7TIB - chains A and I of the 10 polymer chains in the assembly; structure by electron microscopy, 3.40 A resolution.

[Chain A]
Molecule: Replication factor C subunit 1
Organism: Saccharomyces cerevisiae
UniProt: P38630 (RFC1_YEAST); aligned to UniProt positions 1-860 over residues 2-861 (the alignment contains insertions or deletions, so no single offset holds)
Chain sequence (860 residues; each row starts with the number of its first residue):
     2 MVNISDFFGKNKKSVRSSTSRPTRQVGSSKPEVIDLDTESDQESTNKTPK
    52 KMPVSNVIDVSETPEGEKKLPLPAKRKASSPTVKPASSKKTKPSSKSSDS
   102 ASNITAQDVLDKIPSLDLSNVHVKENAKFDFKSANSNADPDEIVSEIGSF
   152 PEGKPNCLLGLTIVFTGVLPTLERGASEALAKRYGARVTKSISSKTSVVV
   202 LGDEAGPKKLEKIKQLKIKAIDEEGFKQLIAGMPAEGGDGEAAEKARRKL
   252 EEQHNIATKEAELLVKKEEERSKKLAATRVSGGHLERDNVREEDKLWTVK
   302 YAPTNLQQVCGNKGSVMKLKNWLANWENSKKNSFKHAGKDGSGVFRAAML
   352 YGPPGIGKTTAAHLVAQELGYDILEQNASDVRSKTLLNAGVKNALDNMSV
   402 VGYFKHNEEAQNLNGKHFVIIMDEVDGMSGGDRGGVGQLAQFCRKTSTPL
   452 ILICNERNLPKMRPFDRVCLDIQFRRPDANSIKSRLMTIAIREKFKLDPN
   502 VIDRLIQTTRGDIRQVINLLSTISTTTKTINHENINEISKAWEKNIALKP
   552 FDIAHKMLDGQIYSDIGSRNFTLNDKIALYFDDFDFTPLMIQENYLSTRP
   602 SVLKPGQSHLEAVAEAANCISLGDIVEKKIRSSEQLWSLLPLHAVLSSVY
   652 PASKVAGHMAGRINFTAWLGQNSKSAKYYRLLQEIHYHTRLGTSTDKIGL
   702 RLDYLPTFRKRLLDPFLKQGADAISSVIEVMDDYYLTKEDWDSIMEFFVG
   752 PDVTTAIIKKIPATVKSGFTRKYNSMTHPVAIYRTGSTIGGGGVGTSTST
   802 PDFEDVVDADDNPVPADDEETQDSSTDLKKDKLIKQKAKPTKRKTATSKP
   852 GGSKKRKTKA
Not modelled in the structure: 2-286, 782-861
Swiss-Prot annotation at these positions:
  - modified residue: Thr39 (Phosphothreonine), Ser41 (Phosphoserine), Thr64 (Phosphothreonine)
Bound ions: Mg2+: Thr360 (together with ATP-gamma-S)
Residues lining bound ligands: ATP-gamma-S (AGS; phosphothiophosphoric acid-adenylate ester): Thr299, Tyr302, Ala303, Pro304, Gln309, Val310, Cys311, Pro355, Gly356, Ile357, Gly358, Lys359, Thr360, Thr361, Asp424, Asn456, Ile514, Arg515, Ile518
What the authors report for this chain:
  - binding site for the 20-nt DNA strand: Phe582, Trp638
  - mutagenesis - W638G: decreased catalytic activity on PCNA and DNA
  - mutagenesis - F582A: unchanged catalytic activity on DNA
  - mutagenesis - F582A: unchanged binding to DNA
  - mutagenesis - F582A, W638G: unchanged growth

[Chain I]
Molecule: 30-nt DNA strand
Sequence (30 nucleotides; row label = number of the first residue in the row):
     1 TTTTTTTTTTTATGTACTCGTAGTGTCTGC
Not modelled in the structure: 1-4, 29-30

[Interface between chain A and chain I]
Residue-residue contacts (25; chain A residue first):
  Ser384(A) - DC19(I)  phosphate contact
  Thr386(A) - DC19(I)  phosphate contact
  Asn459(A) - DT6(I)  hydrogen bond to the base
  Pro461(A) - DT7(I)  base contact
  Phe552(A) - DT5(I)  base contact
  Phe552(A) - DT6(I)  base contact
  Asp586(A) - DT9(I)  base contact
  Phe587(A) - DT7(I)  base contact
  Phe587(A) - DT8(I)  base contact
  Phe587(A) - DT9(I)  base contact
  Arg632(A) - DT9(I)  base contact
  Arg632(A) - DT10(I)  base contact
  Arg632(A) - DT11(I)  base contact
  Ser633(A) - DT10(I)  base contact
  Gln636(A) - DT11(I)  hydrogen bond to the base
  Gln636(A) - DA12(I)  hydrogen bond to the sugar
  Trp638(A) - DA12(I)  base contact
  Arg663(A) - DT5(I)  hydrogen bond to the base
  Ile664(A) - DT5(I)  base contact
  Phe666(A) - DT6(I)  base contact
  Phe666(A) - DT7(I)  base contact
  Leu670(A) - DT7(I)  base contact
  Leu670(A) - DT8(I)  base contact
  Gly671(A) - DT8(I)  phosphate contact
  Ser674(A) - DT8(I)  hydrogen bond to the phosphate
Also at the interface, not in a pair above, chain A (23 interface residues in all): Pro551, Asp553, Leu590, Glu628, Lys629, Ser634

[Overview]
The interface between chain A and chain I involves 23 residues on one side and 9 on the other; the contacts
include 5 hydrogen bonds. Polar pairs include Asn459(A)-DT6(I), Gln636(A)-DT11(I) and Arg663(A)-DT5(I). The
paper reports a binding site for the 20-nt DNA strand at Phe582(A) and Trp638(A); W638G of chain A reduces
catalytic activity on PCNA and DNA.
Here chain A is Replication factor C subunit 1 (Saccharomyces cerevisiae) and chain I is a 30-nt DNA strand.
Entry 7TIB (Structure of the yeast clamp loader (Replication Factor C RFC) bound to the open sliding clamp
...) was determined by electron microscopy, deposited together with 7THJ, 7THV, 7TI8, 7TIC, 7TID and 7TKU.
